5IW9 - chains A and B; structure by X-ray diffraction, 2.47 A resolution.

# Chain A (and B)
Protein: Baseplate wedge protein gp25
Source organism: Enterobacteria phage T4
Notes: chain B of this document is another copy of the same molecule, construct and numbering; everything in this record applies to it too
Reference sequence: P09425 (BP25_BPT4); residue numbers follow UniProt; this construct covers 2-132
Sequence (131 residues; row label = number of the first residue in the row):
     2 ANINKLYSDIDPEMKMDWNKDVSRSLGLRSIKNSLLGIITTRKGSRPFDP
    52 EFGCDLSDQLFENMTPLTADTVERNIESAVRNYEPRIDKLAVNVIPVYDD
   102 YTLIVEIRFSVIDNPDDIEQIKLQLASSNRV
Unresolved in the structure: 2, 129-132 (chain B: 2-4, 130-132)
Modified residues: Mse15 (selenomethionine; parent Met); Mse17 (selenomethionine; parent Met); Mse65 (selenomethionine; parent Met)

# Interface between chain A and chain B
Residue-residue contacts - 27 pairs, chain A then chain B:
  L27(A) with N83(B)
  R30(A) with D50(B), salt bridge; N83(B), hydrogen bond (side chain-backbone); Y84(B), hydrogen bond
  S31(A) with Y84(B); P86(B)
  N34(A) with R47(B), hydrogen bond; D50(B), hydrogen bond; F53(B); Y84(B)
  L37(A) with R47(B); F49(B), hydrophobic
  R47(A) with N34(B), hydrogen bond; L37(B); G38(B)
  F49(A) with L37(B), hydrophobic
  D50(A) with R30(B); N34(B), hydrogen bond
  F53(A) with N34(B)
  N83(A) with R30(B), hydrogen bond (backbone-side chain)
  Y84(A) with R30(B); S31(B); N34(B)
  P86(A) with S31(B); R87(B)
  R87(A) with P86(B); R87(B)
Other interface residues (no listed pair), chain A (15 interface residues in all): G38, E85
Other interface residues (no listed pair), chain B (14 interface residues in all): E85

# Overview
15 residues of chain A and 14 residues of chain B are in contact; the contacts include 7 hydrogen bonds and 1
salt bridge. Among the polar pairs are R30(A)-D50(B), R30(A)-N83(B) and R30(A)-Y84(B).
Both chains are Baseplate wedge protein gp25 (Enterobacteria phage T4). Entry 5IW9 (Structure of bacteriophage
T4 gp25, sheath polymerization initiator) was determined by X-ray diffraction together with 5IV5 and 5IV7 from
the same study.
